Entry 5LSI (X-ray diffraction, 2.00 A resolution); this record covers chains D and E.

Chain D:
Name: Kinetochore-associated protein DSN1 homolog
From: Homo sapiens
Notes: fragment: head2 domain
UniProtKB: Q9H410 (DSN1_HUMAN); numbering as in UniProt (aligned over 68-200)
Sequence (134 residues; numbered 67 to 200; the number before each row is that of its first residue):
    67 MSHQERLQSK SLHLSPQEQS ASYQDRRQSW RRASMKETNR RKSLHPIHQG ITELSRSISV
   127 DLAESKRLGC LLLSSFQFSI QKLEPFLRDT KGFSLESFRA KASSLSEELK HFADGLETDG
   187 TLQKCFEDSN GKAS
Unresolved in the structure: 67-115, 198-200
Differences from the reference sequence: initiating methionine (67)
UniProt features mapped onto this chain:
  - modified residue (Phosphoserine): Ser77, Ser81, Ser109, Ser125
What the authors report for this chain:
  - post-translational modification sites: Ser100, Ser109 (citing earlier work)
  - mutagenesis - R106A/R107A, R106A/R107A/K108A: increased binding to FAMCENP-C1-21

Chain E:
Name: Kinetochore-associated protein NSL1 homolog
From: Homo sapiens
UniProtKB: Q96IY1 (NSL1_HUMAN); residue numbers follow UniProt; this construct covers 29-99
Sequence (76 residues; numbered 24 to 99; the number before each row is that of its first residue):
    24 GPLGSSATPR EDFRVRCTSK RAVTEMLQLC GRFVQKLGDA LPEEIREPAL RDAQWTFESA
    84 VQENISINGQ AWQEAS
Differences from the reference sequence: expression tag (24-28)

Interface between chain D and chain E:
Residue-residue contacts - 75 pairs, chain D then chain E:
  Ile117(D) - Ala83(E)  hydrophobic
  Ile117(D) - Glu86(E)
  Ile117(D) - Asn87(E)  hydrogen bond (backbone-side chain)
  Thr118(D) - Glu86(E)
  Thr118(D) - Asn87(E)
  Leu120(D) - Ala83(E)  hydrophobic
  Leu120(D) - Asn87(E)
  Ser121(D) - Phe36(E)  hydrogen bond (side chain-backbone)
  Ser121(D) - Arg37(E)
  Ser121(D) - Asn87(E)  hydrogen bond
  Arg122(D) - Glu34(E)
  Arg122(D) - Phe36(E)
  Val126(D) - Arg33(E)
  Val126(D) - Phe36(E)  hydrophobic
  Glu130(D) - Arg33(E)  salt bridge
  Glu130(D) - Arg37(E)
  Glu130(D) - Val38(E)
  Glu130(D) - Arg39(E)  hydrogen bond (side chain-backbone)
  Arg133(D) - Arg33(E)
  Arg133(D) - Phe36(E)  hydrogen bond (side chain-backbone)
  Arg133(D) - Arg37(E)
  Arg133(D) - Val38(E)
  Leu134(D) - Val38(E)  hydrophobic
  Leu134(D) - Met49(E)  hydrophobic
  Leu137(D) - Val84(E)
  Leu137(D) - Asn87(E)
  Leu137(D) - Ile88(E)  hydrophobic
  Leu138(D) - Met49(E)  hydrophobic
  Leu138(D) - Phe80(E)
  Ser141(D) - Phe80(E)
  Ser141(D) - Ala83(E)
  Ser141(D) - Val84(E)
  Phe142(D) - Phe56(E)
  Phe142(D) - Val57(E)  hydrophobic
  Phe142(D) - Phe80(E)
  Phe144(D) - Thr79(E)
  Ser145(D) - Ala76(E)
  Ser145(D) - Thr79(E)
  Ser145(D) - Phe80(E)
  Ile146(D) - Leu60(E)  hydrophobic
  Leu149(D) - Ala72(E)  hydrophobic
  Leu153(D) - Leu64(E)  hydrophobic
  Leu153(D) - Ile68(E)  hydrophobic
  Phe159(D) - Asp62(E)
  Phe159(D) - Ala63(E)
  Phe159(D) - Leu64(E)
  Phe159(D) - Pro65(E)  hydrophobic
  Phe159(D) - Arg69(E)
  Phe164(D) - Ala63(E)  hydrophobic
  Phe164(D) - Leu64(E)  hydrophobic
  Lys167(D) - Lys59(E)  hydrogen bond (side chain-backbone)
  Lys167(D) - Asp62(E)  salt bridge
  Lys167(D) - Ala63(E)
  Leu171(D) - Phe56(E)
  Leu171(D) - Lys59(E)
  Leu171(D) - Leu60(E)
  Glu174(D) - Phe56(E)
  Leu175(D) - Phe56(E)  hydrophobic
  Phe178(D) - Leu52(E)  hydrophobic
  Phe178(D) - Phe56(E)  hydrophobic
  Leu188(D) - Met49(E)  hydrophobic
  Lys190(D) - Ser42(E)
  Lys190(D) - Ala45(E)
  Cys191(D) - Cys40(E)
  Cys191(D) - Thr41(E)  hydrogen bond (backbone-backbone)
  Cys191(D) - Ser42(E)  hydrogen bond (backbone-backbone)
  Cys191(D) - Ala45(E)
  Cys191(D) - Val46(E)  hydrophobic
  Phe192(D) - Val38(E)  hydrophobic
  Phe192(D) - Arg39(E)
  Phe192(D) - Cys40(E)  hydrophobic
  Phe192(D) - Thr41(E)  hydrogen bond (backbone-side chain)
  Glu193(D) - Thr41(E)  hydrogen bond (backbone-side chain)
  Glu193(D) - Ser42(E)
  Asp194(D) - Thr41(E)
Also at the interface, not in a pair above, chain D (37 interface residues in all): Glu119, Phe152, Ser163, Ala168, Leu182, Thr187
Also at the interface, not in a pair above, chain E (36 interface residues in all): Leu50, Cys53, Glu66, Asn91

Overview:
37 residues of chain D face 36 of chain E across their interface, with 10 hydrogen bonds and 2 salt bridges.
Among the polar pairs are Glu130(D)-Arg33(E), Lys167(D)-Asp62(E) and Ile117(D)-Asn87(E). The paper reports
that R106A/R107A and R106A/R107A/K108A of chain D increase binding to FAMCENP-C1-21; modification sites
Ser100(D) and Ser109(D).
Chain D is Kinetochore-associated protein DSN1 homolog and chain E is Kinetochore-associated protein NSL1
homolog, both from Homo sapiens; the structure, Crystal structure of the kinetochore MIS12 complex HEAD2
subdomain containing DSN1 and NSL1 fragments, was determined by X-ray diffraction, deposited together with
5LSJ and 5LSK.
